Entry 1Y5N (X-ray diffraction, 2.50 A resolution); this record covers chains A and C of the 3 polymer chains in the assembly.

# Chain A
Protein: Respiratory nitrate reductase 1 alpha chain
From: Escherichia coli
Notes: EC 1.7.99.4
UniProt: P09152 (NARG_ECOLI); residue numbers follow UniProt; this construct covers 1-1246
Sequence (1246 residues; each row starts with the number of its first residue):
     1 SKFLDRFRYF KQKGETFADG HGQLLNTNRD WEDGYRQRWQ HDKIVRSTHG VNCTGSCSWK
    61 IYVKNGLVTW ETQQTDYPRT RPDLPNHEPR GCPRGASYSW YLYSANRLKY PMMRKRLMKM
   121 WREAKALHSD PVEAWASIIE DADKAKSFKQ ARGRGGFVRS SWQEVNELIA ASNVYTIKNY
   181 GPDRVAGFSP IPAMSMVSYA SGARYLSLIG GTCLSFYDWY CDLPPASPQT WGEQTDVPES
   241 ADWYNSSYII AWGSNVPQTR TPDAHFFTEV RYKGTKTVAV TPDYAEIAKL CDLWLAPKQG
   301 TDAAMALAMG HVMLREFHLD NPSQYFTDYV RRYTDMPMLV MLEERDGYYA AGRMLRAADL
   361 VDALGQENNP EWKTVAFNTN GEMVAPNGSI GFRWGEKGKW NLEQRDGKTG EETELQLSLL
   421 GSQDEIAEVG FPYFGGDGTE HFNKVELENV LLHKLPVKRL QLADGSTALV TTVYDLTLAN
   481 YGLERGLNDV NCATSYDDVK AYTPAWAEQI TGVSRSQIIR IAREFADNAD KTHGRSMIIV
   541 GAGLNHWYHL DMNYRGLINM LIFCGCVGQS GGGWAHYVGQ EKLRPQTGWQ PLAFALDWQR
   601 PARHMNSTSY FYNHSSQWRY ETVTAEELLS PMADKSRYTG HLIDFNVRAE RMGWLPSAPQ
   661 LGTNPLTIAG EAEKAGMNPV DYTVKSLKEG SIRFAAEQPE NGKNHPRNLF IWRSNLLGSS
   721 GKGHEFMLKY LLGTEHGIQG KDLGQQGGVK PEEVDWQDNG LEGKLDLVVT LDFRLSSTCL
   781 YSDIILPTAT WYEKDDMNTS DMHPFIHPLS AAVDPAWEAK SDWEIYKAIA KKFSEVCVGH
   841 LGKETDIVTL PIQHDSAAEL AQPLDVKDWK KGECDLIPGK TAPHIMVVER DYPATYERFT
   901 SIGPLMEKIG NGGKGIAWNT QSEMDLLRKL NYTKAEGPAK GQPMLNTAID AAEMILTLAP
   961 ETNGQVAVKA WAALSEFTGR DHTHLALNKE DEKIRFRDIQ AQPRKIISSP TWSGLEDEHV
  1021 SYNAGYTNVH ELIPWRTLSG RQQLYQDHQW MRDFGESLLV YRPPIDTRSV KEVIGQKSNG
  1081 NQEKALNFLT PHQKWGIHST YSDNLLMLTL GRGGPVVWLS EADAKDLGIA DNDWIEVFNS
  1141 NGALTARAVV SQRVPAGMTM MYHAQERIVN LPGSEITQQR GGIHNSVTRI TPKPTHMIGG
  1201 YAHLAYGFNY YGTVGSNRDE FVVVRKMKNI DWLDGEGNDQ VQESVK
Unresolved in the structure: 1245-1246

# Chain C
Protein: Respiratory nitrate reductase 1 gamma chain
From: Escherichia coli
Notes: EC 1.7.99.4
UniProt: P11350 (NARI_ECOLI); numbering as in UniProt (aligned over 1-225)
Sequence (225 residues; each row starts with the number of its first residue):
     1 MQFLNMFFFD IYPYIAGAVF LIGSWLRYDY GQYTWRAASS QMLDRKGMNL ASNLFHIGIL
    61 GIFVGHFFGM LTPHWMYEAW LPIEVAQKMA MFAGGASGVL CLIGGVLLLK RRLFSPRVRA
   121 TTTGADILIL SLLVIQCALG LLTIPFSAQH MDGSEMMKLV GWAQSVVTFH GGASQHLDGV
   181 AFIFRLHLVL GMTLFLLFPF SRLIHIWSVP VEYLTRKYQL VRARH
Unresolved in the structure: 73-80
Sequence notes: modified residue (1); engineered mutation Ala-86 (Lys in P11350)
Modified residues: Met-1 (n-formylmethionine; FME)
Curated features (UniProtKB/Swiss-Prot):
  - binding site (heme b): His-56, His-66, His-187, His-205
  - modified residue: Met-1 (N-formylmethionine)

# Chain A / chain C interface
Residue-residue contacts (35; chain A residue first):
  Ser-1(A) / Trp-25(C)
  Ser-1(A) / Asp-29(C)  hydrogen bond
  Lys-2(A) / Tyr-28(C)
  Lys-2(A) / Asp-29(C)  hydrogen bond (backbone-side chain)
  Lys-2(A) / Gln-32(C)
  Phe-3(A) / Trp-25(C)
  Phe-3(A) / Tyr-28(C)
  Phe-3(A) / Asp-29(C)  hydrogen bond (backbone-side chain)
  Arg-6(A) / Tyr-28(C)
  Tyr-9(A) / Glu-212(C)
  Thr-16(A) / Lys-217(C)
  Phe-17(A) / Val-221(C)  hydrophobic
  Gly-20(A) / Lys-217(C)
  His-21(A) / Tyr-218(C)
  His-21(A) / Gln-219(C)  hydrogen bond (backbone-backbone)
  Gly-22(A) / Gln-219(C)
  Gln-23(A) / Lys-217(C)
  Gln-23(A) / Gln-219(C)  hydrogen bond (backbone-backbone)
  Gln-23(A) / Leu-220(C)
  Gln-23(A) / Val-221(C)  hydrogen bond (backbone-backbone)
  Leu-24(A) / Val-221(C)
  Leu-24(A) / Ala-223(C)
  Leu-25(A) / Leu-220(C)  hydrophobic
  Leu-25(A) / Val-221(C)  hydrogen bond (backbone-backbone)
  Leu-25(A) / Arg-222(C)
  Leu-25(A) / Ala-223(C)  hydrogen bond (backbone-backbone)
  Asn-26(A) / Ala-223(C)
  Asn-26(A) / His-225(C)
  Thr-27(A) / His-225(C)
  Asn-28(A) / Arg-222(C)  hydrogen bond (backbone-side chain)
  Asn-28(A) / His-225(C)
  Arg-29(A) / Arg-222(C)
  Arg-29(A) / Ala-223(C)  hydrogen bond (side chain-backbone)
  Arg-29(A) / Arg-224(C)
  Trp-31(A) / Arg-222(C)
Other interface residues (no listed pair), chain A (19 interface residues in all): Leu-4

# Overview
19 residues of chain A and 14 residues of chain C are in contact; the contacts include 10 hydrogen bonds.
Polar pairs include Ser-1(A)/Asp-29(C), Lys-2(A)/Asp-29(C) and Phe-3(A)/Asp-29(C). UniProt lists 4 heme
b-binding residues on chain C.
Chain A is Respiratory nitrate reductase 1 alpha chain and chain C is Respiratory nitrate reductase 1 gamma
chain, both from Escherichia coli; the structure, The crystal structure of the NarGHI mutant NarI-K86A in
complex with pentachlorophenol, was determined by X-ray diffraction together with 1Y4Z, 1Y5I and 1Y5L from the
same study.
